5M0R - chains I and N of the 22 polymer chains in the assembly; structure by electron microscopy, 8.20 A resolution (very low resolution: no residue pairs are listed; an interface is given only as per-side residue counts).

== Chain I (and N) ==
Molecule: integrase
From: Maedi visna virus (strain KV1772)
Notes: EC 3.4.23.-, 2.7.7.49, 3.1.26.13, 3.1.13.2, 3.6.1.23, 2.7.7.-, 3.1.-.-; chain N of this document is another copy of the same molecule, construct and numbering; everything in this record applies to it too
Reference sequence: P35956 (POL_VILVK); residues 1-281 here correspond to UniProt positions 821-1101 (UniProt number = residue number + 820)
Sequence (281 residues; numbered 1 to 281; the number before each row is that of its first residue):
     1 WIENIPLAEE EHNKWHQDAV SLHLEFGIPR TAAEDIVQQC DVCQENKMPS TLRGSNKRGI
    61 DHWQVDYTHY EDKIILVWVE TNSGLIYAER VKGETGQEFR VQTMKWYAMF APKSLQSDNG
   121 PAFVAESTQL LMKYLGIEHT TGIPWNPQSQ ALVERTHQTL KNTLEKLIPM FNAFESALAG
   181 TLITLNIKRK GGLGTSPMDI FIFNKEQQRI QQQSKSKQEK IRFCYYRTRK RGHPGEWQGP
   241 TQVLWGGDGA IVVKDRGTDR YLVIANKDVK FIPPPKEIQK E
Not modelled in the structure: 277-281 (chain N: 1-3, 48-56, 279-281)

== Chain I / chain N interface ==
At this resolution (8 A) residue pairs are not listed: 13 residues of chain I and 17 of chain N lie at the interface.

== In short ==
13 residues of chain I face 17 of chain N across their interface.
Chain I and chain N are both integrase (Maedi visna virus (strain KV1772)); the structure, Cryo-EM
reconstruction of the maedi-visna virus (MVV) strand transfer complex, was determined by electron microscopy
together with 7ZPP and 5T3A from the same study.
